Entry 6PCT (electron microscopy, 2.80 A resolution); this record covers chains I and K of the 7 polymer chains in the assembly.

Chain I:
Molecule: 23S ribosomal RNA
Source organism: Escherichia coli
Sequence (2904 nucleotides; row label = number of the first residue in the row):
     1 GGUUAAGCGACUAAGCGUACACGGUGGAUGCCCUGGCAGUCAGAGGCGAU
    51 GAAGGACGUGCUAAUCUGCGAUAAGCGUCGGUAAGGUGAUAUGAACCGUU
   101 AUAACCGGCGAUUUCCGAAUGGGGAAACCCAGUGUGUUUCGACACACUAU
   151 CAUUAACUGAAUCCAUAGGUUAAUGAGGCGAACCGGGGGAACUGAAACAU
   201 CUAAGUACCCCGAGGAAAAGAAAUCAACCGAGAUUCCCCCAGUAGCGGCG
   251 AGCGAACGGGGAGCAGCCCAGAGCCUGAAUCAGUGUGUGUGUUAGUGGAA
   301 GCGUCUGGAAAGGCGCGCGAUACAGGGUGACAGCCCCGUACACAAAAAUG
   351 CACAUGCUGUGAGCUCGAUGAGUAGGGCGGGACACGUGGUAUCCUGUCUG
   401 AAUAUGGGGGGACCAUCCUCCAAGGCUAAAUACUCCUGACUGACCGAUAG
   451 UGAACCAGUACCGUGAGGGAAAGGCGAAAAGAACCCCGGCGAGGGGAGUG
   501 AAAAAGAACCUGAAACCGUGUACGUACAAGCAGUGGGAGCACGCUUAGGC
   551 GUGUGACUGCGUACCUUUUGUAUAAUGGGUCAGCGACUUAUAUUCUGUAG
   601 CAAGGUUAACCGAAUAGGGGAGCCGAAGGGAAACCGAGUCUUAACUGGGC
   651 GUUAAGUUGCAGGGUAUAGACCCGAAACCCGGUGAUCUAGCCAUGGGCAG
   701 GUUGAAGGUUGGGUAACACUAACUGGAGGACCGAACCGACUAAUGUUGAA
   751 AAAUUAGCGGAUGACUUGUGGCUGGGGGUGAAAGGCCAAUCAAACCGGGA
   801 GAUAGCUGGUUCUCCCCGAAAGCUAUUUAGGUAGCGCCUCGUGAAUUCAU
   851 CUCCGGGGGUAGAGCACUGUUUCGGCAAGGGGGUCAUCCCGACUUACCAA
   901 CCCGAUGCAAACUGCGAAUACCGGAGAAUGUUAUCACGGGAGACACACGG
   951 CGGGUGCUAACGUCCGUCGUGAAGAGGGAAACAACCCAGACCGCCAGCUA
  1001 AGGUCCCAAAGUCAUGGUUAAGUGGGAAACGAUGUGGGAAGGCCCAGACA
  1051 GCCAGGAUGUUGGCUUAGAAGCAGCCAUCAUUUAAAGAAAGCGUAAUAGC
  1101 UCACUGGUCGAGUCGGCCUGCGCGGAAGAUGUAACGGGGCUAAACCAUGC
  1151 ACCGAAGCUGCGGCAGCGACGCUUAUGCGUUGUUGGGUAGGGGAGCGUUC
  1201 UGUAAGCCUGCGAAGGUGUGCUGUGAGGCAUGCUGGAGGUAUCAGAAGUG
  1251 CGAAUGCUGACAUAAGUAACGAUAAAGCGGGUGAAAAGCCCGCUCGCCGG
  1301 AAGACCAAGGGUUCCUGUCCAACGUUAAUCGGGGCAGGGUGAGUCGACCC
  1351 CUAAGGCGAGGCCGAAAGGCGUAGUCGAUGGGAAACAGGUUAAUAUUCCU
  1401 GUACUUGGUGUUACUGCGAAGGGGGGACGGAGAAGGCUAUGUUGGCCGGG
  1451 CGACGGUUGUCCCGGUUUAAGCGUGUAGGCUGGUUUUCCAGGCAAAUCCG
  1501 GAAAAUCAAGGCUGAGGCGUGAUGACGAGGCACUACGGUGCUGAAGCAAC
  1551 AAAUGCCCUGCUUCCAGGAAAAGCCUCUAAGCAUCAGGUAACAUCAAAUC
  1601 GUACCCCAAACCGACACAGGUGGUCAGGUAGAGAAUACCAAGGCGCUUGA
  1651 GAGAACUCGGGUGAAGGAACUAGGCAAAAUGGUGCCGUAACUUCGGGAGA
  1701 AGGCACGCUGAUAUGUAGGUGAGGUCCCUCGCGGAUGGAGCUGAAAUCAG
  1751 UCGAAGAUACCAGCUGGCUGCAACUGUUUAUUAAAAACACAGCACUGUGC
  1801 AAACACGAAAGUGGACGUAUACGGUGUGACGCCUGCCCGGUGCCGGAAGG
  1851 UUAAUUGAUGGGGUUAGCGCAAGCGAAGCUCUUGAUCGAAGCCCCGGUAA
  1901 ACGGCGGCCGUAACXAUAACGGUCCUAAGGUAGCGAAAUUCCUUGUCGGG
  1951 UAAGUUCCGACXUGCACGAAUGGCGUAAUGAUGGCCAGGCUGUCUCCACC
  2001 CGAGACUCAGUGAAAUUGAACUCGCUGUGAAGAUGCAGUGUACCCGCGGC
  2051 AAGACGGAAAGACCCCGUXAACCUUUACUAUAGCUUGACACUGAACAUUG
  2101 AGCCUUGAUGUGUAGGAUAGGUGGGAGGCUUUGAAGUGUGGACGCCAGUC
  2151 UGCAUGGAGCCGACCUUGAAAUACCACCCUUUAAUGUUUGAUGUUCUAAC
  2201 GUUGACCCGUAAUCCGGGUUGCGGACAGUGUCUGGUGGGUAGUUUGACUG
  2251 GGGCGGUCUCCUCCUAAAGAGUAACGGAGGAGCACGAAGGUUGGCUAAUC
  2301 CUGGUCGGACAUCAGGAGGUUAGUGCAAUGGCAUAAGCCAGCUUGACUGC
  2351 GAGCGUGACGGCGCGAGCAGGUGCGAAAGCAGGUCAUAGUGAUCCGGUGG
  2401 UUCUGAAUGGAAGGGCCAUCGCUCAACGGAUAAAAGGUACUCCGGGGAUA
  2451 ACAGGCUGAUACCGCCCAAGAGUUCAUAUCGACGGCGGUGUUUGGCACCU
  2501 CGAUGUCGGCUCAUCACAUCCUGGGGCUGAAGUAGGUCCCAAGGGUAUGG
  2551 CUGUUCGCCAUUUAAAGUGGUACGCGAGCUGGGUUUAGAACGUCGUGAGA
  2601 CAGUUCGGUCCCUAUCUGCCGUGGGCGCUGGAGAACUGAGGGGGGCUGCU
  2651 CCUAGUACGAGAGGACCGGAGUGGACGCAUCACUGGUGUUCGGGUUGUCA
  2701 UGCCAAUGGCACUGCCCGGUAGCUAAAUGCGGAAGAGAUAAGUGCUGAAA
  2751 GCAUCUAAGCACGAAACUUGCCCCGAGAUGAGUUCUCCCUGACCCUUUAA
  2801 GGGUCCUGAAGGAACGUUGAAGACGACGACGUUGAUAGGCCGGGUGUGUA
  2851 AGCGCAGCGAUGCGUUGAGCUAACCGGUACUAAUGAACCGUGAGGCUUAA
  2901 CCUU
Unresolved in the structure: 886-891, 2030
Covalently attached groups: covalent link PSU_1911/A1918
Modified residues: 1MG (1N-methylguanosine-5'-monophosphate) at position 745, PSU (pseudouridine-5'-monophosphate) at position 746, 5MU (5-methyluridine 5'-monophosphate) at position 747, PSU (pseudouridine-5'-monophosphate) at position 955, 6MZ (N6-methyladenosine-5'-monophosphate) at position 1618, 2MG (2N-methylguanosine-5'-monophosphate) at position 1835, PSU (pseudouridine-5'-monophosphate) at position 1911, 3TD ((1S)-1,4-anhydro-1-(3-methyl-2,4-dioxo-1,2,3,4-tetrahydropyrimidin-5-yl)-5-O-phosphono-D-ribitol) at position 1915, PSU (pseudouridine-5'-monophosphate) at position 1917, 5MU (5-methyluridine 5'-monophosphate) at position 1939, 5MC (5-methylcytidine-5'-monophosphate) at position 1962, G7M (N7-methyl-guanosine-5'-monophosphate) at position 2069, OMG (o2'-methylguanosine-5'-monophosphate) at position 2251, 2MG (2N-methylguanosine-5'-monophosphate) at position 2445, PSU (pseudouridine-5'-monophosphate) at position 2457, OMC (o2'-methylycytidine-5'-monophosphate) at position 2498, 2MA (2-methyladenosine-5'-monophosphate) at position 2503, PSU (pseudouridine-5'-monophosphate) at position 2504, OMU (o2'-methyluridine 5'-monophosphate) at position 2552, PSU (pseudouridine-5'-monophosphate) at position 2580, PSU (pseudouridine-5'-monophosphate) at position 2605
Small-molecule neighbours: O8V ((2S)-2-[(3S,4R,5E,10E,12E,14S,26aR)-14-hydroxy-4,12-dimethyl-1,7,16,22-tetraoxo-4,7,8,9,14,15,16,17,24,25,26,26a-dodecahydro-1H,3H,22H-21,18-(azeno)pyrrolo[2,1-c][1,8,4,19]dioxadiazacyclotetracosin-3-yl]propyl isoquinolin-3-ylcarbamate): G2061, A2062, C2063, A2439, A2451, C2452, 2MA_2503, PSU_2504, G2505, U2585, U2586, A2602

Chain K:
Protein: 50S ribosomal protein L2
Source organism: Escherichia coli
Reference sequence: P60422 (RL2_ECOLI); residues 2-272 here = UniProt positions 2-272
Chain sequence (271 residues; numbered 2 to 272; the number before each row is that of its first residue):
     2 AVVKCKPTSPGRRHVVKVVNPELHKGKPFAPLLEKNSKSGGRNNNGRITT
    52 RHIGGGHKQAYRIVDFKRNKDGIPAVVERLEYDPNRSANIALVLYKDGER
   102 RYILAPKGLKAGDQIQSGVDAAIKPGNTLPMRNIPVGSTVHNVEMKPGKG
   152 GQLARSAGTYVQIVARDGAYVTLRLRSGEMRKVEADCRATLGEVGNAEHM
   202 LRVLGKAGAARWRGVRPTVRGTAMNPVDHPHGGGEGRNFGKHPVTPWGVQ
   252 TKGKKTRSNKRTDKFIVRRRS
Curated features (UniProtKB/Swiss-Prot):
  - modified residue: Lys-242 (N6-acetyllysine)
  - mutagenesis: His-230 (H230Q: Loss of peptidyltransferase activity in reconstituted ribosomes. No change in rRNA binding or assembly into ribosomes)

How chain I and chain K interact:
Residue-residue contacts (273):
  G690(I) with Arg-43(K), hydrogen bond to the sugar; Arg-217(K), phosphate contact
  C691(I) with Ser-40(K), hydrogen bond to the sugar; Arg-43(K), hydrogen bond to the sugar; Gly-56(K), phosphate contact; Arg-217(K), salt bridge to the phosphate
  C692(I) with Lys-39(K), phosphate contact; Ser-40(K), sugar contact; Gly-55(K), phosphate contact; Gly-56(K), hydrogen bond to the phosphate
  A693(I) with Lys-39(K), hydrogen bond to the phosphate
  U694(I) with Lys-59(K), salt bridge to the phosphate
  A705(I) with Lys-7(K), sugar contact; Thr-9(K), sugar contact
  A706(I) with Lys-7(K), salt bridge to the phosphate
  A727(I) with Thr-9(K), base contact; Arg-13(K), sugar contact
  G728(I) with Ser-10(K), phosphate contact
  G729(I) with Ser-10(K), hydrogen bond to the phosphate; Pro-11(K), hydrogen bond to the base; Gly-12(K), phosphate contact; Arg-13(K), phosphate contact; Lys-207(K), salt bridge to the phosphate; Ala-208(K), hydrogen bond to the base; Gly-209(K), hydrogen bond to the base
  A730(I) with Ser-10(K), hydrogen bond to the sugar
  A764(I) with Lys-207(K), salt bridge to the phosphate; Ala-208(K), base contact; Gly-209(K), sugar contact; Arg-212(K), hydrogen bond to the base; Trp-213(K), hydrogen bond to the phosphate
  C772(I) with Gly-47(K), sugar contact
  U773(I) with Asn-46(K), sugar contact; Gly-47(K), sugar contact; Arg-48(K), sugar contact
  G774(I) with Arg-48(K), salt bridge to the phosphate
  G775(I) with Arg-48(K), salt bridge to the phosphate
  G777(I) with Arg-48(K), hydrogen bond to the sugar
  G778(I) with Arg-48(K), salt bridge to the phosphate
  U779(I) with Arg-48(K), phosphate contact; Ile-49(K), hydrogen bond to the phosphate
  G780(I) with Ile-49(K), phosphate contact; Asp-229(K), hydrogen bond to the base
  A781(I) with Arg-217(K), salt bridge to the phosphate; Pro-218(K), sugar contact
  A782(I) with Val-220(K), base contact; Ala-224(K), hydrogen bond to the sugar; Met-225(K), base contact; Asp-229(K), base contact
  A783(I) with Ala-224(K), phosphate contact
  G784(I) with Asn-226(K), sugar contact; Val-228(K), base contact
  A1354(I) with Lys-36(K), salt bridge to the phosphate
  C1370(I) with Asn-45(K), phosphate contact
  G1371(I) with Asn-45(K), phosphate contact
  G1424(I) with Pro-32(K), phosphate contact
  A1490(I) with Gly-73(K), hydrogen bond to the base; Ile-74(K), base contact; Asp-98(K), hydrogen bond to the sugar
  G1491(I) with Asp-98(K), sugar contact; Glu-100(K), sugar contact
  G1500(I) with Asp-98(K), hydrogen bond to the base; Gly-99(K), hydrogen bond to the sugar; Arg-101(K), hydrogen bond to the phosphate
  G1501(I) with Leu-95(K), sugar contact; Lys-97(K), sugar contact; Gly-99(K), sugar contact; Arg-101(K), salt bridge to the phosphate
  C1564(I) with Lys-18(K), hydrogen bond to the phosphate; Lys-26(K), salt bridge to the phosphate
  C1565(I) with Lys-18(K), salt bridge to the phosphate; Val-20(K), phosphate contact
  A1566(I) with His-58(K), hydrogen bond to the base; Trp-213(K), stacking on the base; Arg-214(K), salt bridge to the phosphate
  G1567(I) with His-25(K), hydrogen bond to the base; Gly-27(K), base contact; His-58(K), sugar contact; Lys-59(K), sugar contact; Gln-60(K), hydrogen bond to the phosphate; Arg-63(K), hydrogen bond to the sugar; Tyr-83(K), hydrogen bond to the phosphate; Pro-85(K), phosphate contact
  G1568(I) with Lys-28(K), base contact; His-58(K), hydrogen bond to the base; Lys-59(K), sugar contact; Gln-60(K), sugar contact; Ala-61(K), hydrogen bond to the phosphate; Arg-63(K), salt bridge to the phosphate; Pro-85(K), phosphate contact
  A1569(I) with Lys-36(K), sugar contact; Lys-59(K), hydrogen bond to the sugar
  U1693(I) with Arg-14(K), hydrogen bond to the sugar
  C1694(I) with Pro-8(K), phosphate contact
  G1695(I) with Lys-7(K), salt bridge to the phosphate; Pro-8(K), base contact; Thr-9(K), sugar contact; Arg-14(K), hydrogen bond to the base
  A1773(I) with His-15(K), base contact
  C1774(I) with Pro-11(K), base contact
  C1788(I) with Arg-221(K), salt bridge to the phosphate; Ala-224(K), sugar contact
  A1789(I) with Pro-218(K), sugar contact; Thr-219(K), hydrogen bond to the phosphate; Val-220(K), phosphate contact; Arg-221(K), salt bridge to the phosphate
  C1790(I) with Ala-208(K), sugar contact; Pro-218(K), phosphate contact; Thr-219(K), hydrogen bond to the phosphate
  A1791(I) with Leu-205(K), phosphate contact; Gly-206(K), hydrogen bond to the sugar; Lys-207(K), sugar contact; Ala-208(K), sugar contact
  G1792(I) with Val-204(K), sugar contact; Leu-205(K), hydrogen bond to the phosphate
  C1795(I) with Lys-253(K), hydrogen bond to the base
  U1796(I) with Thr-252(K), sugar contact; Lys-253(K), sugar contact; Gly-254(K), hydrogen bond to the sugar
  G1797(I) with Gly-254(K), sugar contact; Lys-255(K), sugar contact; Lys-256(K), phosphate contact; Thr-257(K), sugar contact; Arg-271(K), salt bridge to the phosphate
  U1798(I) with Lys-256(K), salt bridge to the phosphate; Thr-257(K), phosphate contact; Arg-258(K), hydrogen bond to the phosphate; Arg-270(K), salt bridge to the phosphate; Arg-271(K), salt bridge to the phosphate
  G1799(I) with Gln-153(K), base contact; Leu-154(K), base contact; Leu-176(K), base contact; Ser-178(K), hydrogen bond to the base; Glu-180(K), hydrogen bond to the sugar; Arg-182(K), hydrogen bond to the sugar; Arg-258(K), salt bridge to the phosphate; Ile-267(K), sugar contact; Arg-270(K), salt bridge to the phosphate
  C1800(I) with Met-146(K), sugar contact; Gln-153(K), sugar contact; Arg-182(K), salt bridge to the phosphate; Arg-258(K), salt bridge to the phosphate; Thr-263(K), phosphate contact
  A1801(I) with Lys-150(K), salt bridge to the phosphate; Gln-153(K), hydrogen bond to the phosphate; Arg-262(K), sugar contact
  A1803(I) with Thr-257(K), hydrogen bond to the phosphate
  C1804(I) with Thr-257(K), hydrogen bond to the phosphate
  A1805(I) with Ile-49(K), sugar contact; Thr-50(K), base contact; Trp-248(K), sugar contact
  C1806(I) with Asn-44(K), hydrogen bond to the base; Asn-46(K), base contact; Arg-48(K), hydrogen bond to the phosphate; Thr-50(K), sugar contact; Trp-248(K), phosphate contact
  G1807(I) with Arg-48(K), salt bridge to the phosphate
  G1811(I) with Asn-45(K), base contact
  U1812(I) with Asn-44(K), base contact; Asn-45(K), hydrogen bond to the sugar
  G1813(I) with Ser-40(K), phosphate contact; Gly-42(K), hydrogen bond to the sugar; Arg-43(K), hydrogen bond to the sugar; Asn-44(K), sugar contact; Thr-50(K), hydrogen bond to the sugar; Thr-51(K), hydrogen bond to the base
  G1814(I) with Ser-40(K), hydrogen bond to the phosphate; Thr-51(K), hydrogen bond to the sugar
  C1816(I) with Glu-35(K), hydrogen bond to the base; Asn-37(K), phosphate contact; Tyr-62(K), base contact
  G1817(I) with Tyr-62(K), hydrogen bond to the phosphate; Asn-86(K), sugar contact; Arg-87(K), salt bridge to the phosphate; Arg-156(K), salt bridge to the phosphate
  U1818(I) with Arg-87(K), salt bridge to the phosphate; Gln-153(K), hydrogen bond to the sugar; Leu-154(K), sugar contact; Ala-155(K), hydrogen bond to the sugar; Arg-156(K), salt bridge to the phosphate; Ser-157(K), phosphate contact
  A1819(I) with Ala-155(K), hydrogen bond to the phosphate; Arg-156(K), hydrogen bond to the phosphate; Ser-157(K), hydrogen bond to the phosphate; Thr-160(K), hydrogen bond to the phosphate; Arg-177(K), sugar contact; Ser-178(K), hydrogen bond to the sugar
  U1820(I) with Ser-157(K), hydrogen bond to the sugar; Ala-158(K), hydrogen bond to the sugar; Gly-159(K), base contact; Arg-177(K), phosphate contact; Ala-198(K), hydrogen bond to the base; His-200(K), phosphate contact; Met-201(K), hydrogen bond to the base
  A1821(I) with Ser-157(K), sugar contact; His-200(K), phosphate contact
  G1823(I) with Thr-51(K), sugar contact; Ile-54(K), phosphate contact
  G1824(I) with Arg-52(K), salt bridge to the phosphate; His-53(K), salt bridge to the phosphate; Thr-246(K), sugar contact; Pro-247(K), phosphate contact; Thr-252(K), sugar contact
  U1825(I) with Arg-52(K), salt bridge to the phosphate; Arg-221(K), phosphate contact; His-230(K), salt bridge to the phosphate; His-232(K), phosphate contact; Val-245(K), sugar contact; Pro-247(K), phosphate contact; Lys-253(K), hydrogen bond to the base
  G1826(I) with Arg-221(K), phosphate contact; Gly-222(K), phosphate contact; Thr-223(K), hydrogen bond to the phosphate; His-232(K), salt bridge to the phosphate; Phe-240(K), phosphate contact
  U1827(I) with Arg-221(K), salt bridge to the phosphate
  A1829(I) with His-15(K), hydrogen bond to the base
  C1830(I) with His-15(K), sugar contact
  U1841(I) with His-243(K), hydrogen bond to the base
  G1842(I) with His-243(K), hydrogen bond to the sugar; Gln-251(K), hydrogen bond to the sugar
  C1843(I) with Gln-251(K), sugar contact; Gly-254(K), sugar contact; Lys-255(K), hydrogen bond to the sugar
  C1844(I) with Gly-254(K), sugar contact; Lys-255(K), phosphate contact; Lys-256(K), phosphate contact
  G1845(I) with Lys-256(K), phosphate contact
  A1901(I) with Pro-244(K), sugar contact; Lys-253(K), salt bridge to the phosphate
  C1902(I) with Phe-240(K), phosphate contact; Gly-241(K), sugar contact; Lys-242(K), hydrogen bond to the sugar; Pro-244(K), sugar contact
  G1903(I) with Asn-239(K), phosphate contact; Phe-240(K), phosphate contact; Gly-241(K), phosphate contact
  U1971(I) with Arg-238(K), hydrogen bond to the base; Asn-239(K), hydrogen bond to the base; Phe-240(K), base contact
  G1972(I) with Arg-238(K), salt bridge to the phosphate
  C2073(I) with Pro-227(K), phosphate contact
  U2074(I) with Pro-227(K), phosphate contact
  U2085(I) with Ser-259(K), hydrogen bond to the phosphate
  U2202(I) with Lys-147(K), sugar contact
  G2204(I) with Lys-147(K), salt bridge to the phosphate; Pro-148(K), hydrogen bond to the sugar; Gly-149(K), sugar contact; Lys-150(K), hydrogen bond to the sugar
  A2205(I) with Lys-68(K), salt bridge to the phosphate; Gly-149(K), sugar contact
  C2222(I) with Tyr-171(K), hydrogen bond to the phosphate
  G2223(I) with Tyr-171(K), hydrogen bond to the phosphate; Lys-265(K), hydrogen bond to the phosphate
  G2224(I) with Lys-265(K), salt bridge to the phosphate
  A2227(I) with Lys-261(K), sugar contact; Arg-262(K), sugar contact
  G2228(I) with Lys-261(K), salt bridge to the phosphate
  A2590(I) with Gly-237(K), phosphate contact; Arg-238(K), phosphate contact
  C2591(I) with Gly-237(K), phosphate contact; Arg-238(K), salt bridge to the phosphate
  G2595(I) with Asn-239(K), base contact
  U2596(I) with Gly-241(K), hydrogen bond to the sugar
  G2597(I) with Gly-241(K), sugar contact
  A2598(I) with Pro-227(K), phosphate contact; Gly-234(K), phosphate contact; Gly-235(K), phosphate contact; Asn-239(K), phosphate contact
  G2599(I) with Gly-235(K), hydrogen bond to the phosphate; Glu-236(K), hydrogen bond to the base; Asn-239(K), hydrogen bond to the base
  A2600(I) with Glu-236(K), phosphate contact
Other interface residues (no listed pair), chain I (118 interface residues in all): A793, A1353, G1356, G1429, A1570, A1787, G1828, A1977, U2086, U2203, U2213, G2239
Other interface residues (no listed pair), chain K (146 interface residues in all): Pro-29, Ser-38, Gly-41, Ile-64, Phe-67, Lys-71, Pro-75, Ser-88, Glu-185, Asn-197, Ala-211, Pro-231, Gly-249, Asn-260

Overview:
Chain I and chain K form an interface of 118 and 146 residues respectively, with 87 hydrogen bonds, 45 salt
bridges and 1 aromatic stacking contact. Among the polar pairs are G729(I)/Pro-11(K), G729(I)/Ala-208(K) and
G729(I)/Gly-209(K). Chain I binds compound O8V.
Chain I is 23S ribosomal RNA and chain K is 50S ribosomal protein L2, both from Escherichia coli; the
structure, E. coli 50S ribosome bound to compound 41q, was determined by electron microscopy (same publication
as 6PC5, 6PC6, 6PC7, 6PC8, 6PCH, 6PCQ and 3 further entries).
